Entry 8JZE (electron microscopy, 2.99 A resolution); this record covers chains m and b of the 27 polymer chains in the assembly.

# Chain m
Protein: Photosystem I PsaM
UniProtKB: A0A812M556 (A0A812M556_9DINO); numbering as in UniProt (aligned over 65-143)
Amino-acid sequence (79 residues; row label = number of the first residue in the row):
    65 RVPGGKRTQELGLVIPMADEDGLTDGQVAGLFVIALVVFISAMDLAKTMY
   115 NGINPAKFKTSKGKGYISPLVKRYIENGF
Small-molecule neighbours:
  - beta-carotene (BCR): Ala-93, Phe-96, Val-97, Ala-99, Leu-100, Val-102, Phe-103, Ala-106, Leu-109, Ala-110, Met-113
  - chlorophyll a (CLA), molecule 1: Val-92, Leu-95, Phe-96, Ala-99
  - chlorophyll a (CLA), molecule 2: Phe-103, Ala-110, Lys-111, Tyr-114
  - chlorophyll a (CLA), molecule 3: Phe-103, Ala-106, Met-107, Ala-110, Met-113, Tyr-114
  - chlorophyll a (CLA), molecule 4: Ser-132, Leu-134, Val-135

# Chain b
Protein: Photosystem I PsaB
Amino-acid sequence (663 residues; numbered 35 to 697; the number before each row is that of its first residue):
    35 GRCASSRYLQVLGSIHDIECGFGIDNTLSLNLQIFTAHWGHLTIILIWVS
    85 SNLYHIASNANYSLWVKNPIPSMPIAHNIWDPHFTNSTSTPYSHTIITTI
   135 LIAYSGIYNQLYTSGFNTINQIYKTTFTFSCLAVISILLAKIHINTHSEL
   185 LHKLASHTSQIPSFFQLLYFLDVAISSVNIRFNFHTGILVGLFSIGYTGH
   235 LLDITIPASRAPLIHTSPSYLTFFGGLKSNTSSLYLTDIAHHHLAIGIIS
   285 ILTGHLYSSFRAALGTYIRDILYTSHLTHSIKSLHLALSLILASCTPLTS
   335 TTAQHIYSLTPYFYLSYDHIYSTALYVHHSYITSFLAIASHAHTAITLVR
   385 DWVAPLEQESSSKQIRIHTHKAAIISHLSWVSLWLGFHTLAVYSHNDTCI
   435 AFNSPSKQILIEASNGQLIQQASGKALYGTINSINNYNKSFDSFIHPISP
   485 GDLYVHHAIALGLHITVLILLKGGLEARGSKLMPDKMEHSFGFSCDGPGR
   535 GGTCDISAWDSFYLATFWMLNSNAWISFYFHYKHLTPRQFSESSTYLESW
   585 FRDYLWFNSTPLIHGYSTLGANDLSVQSWSFLLTHLAWASGFMFLISWRG
   635 YWQELIDIILYIHLKTPILINLWNGDIYTPLALSIVQARFIGLVHFSTGL
   685 ILTYPPFIIGATS
Metal / ion sites: 4Fe-4S cluster Fe: Cys-529, Cys-538 (shared with 2 residues of chain a)
Small-molecule neighbours:
  - beta-carotene (BCR), molecule 1: Gly-74, His-75, Thr-77, Ile-78, Ile-171
  - beta-carotene (BCR), molecule 2: Ile-229, Ile-282, Ile-285, Leu-286, His-289, Leu-298
  - beta-carotene (BCR), molecule 3: Val-610, Trp-613, Ser-614, Leu-617, Trp-636, Leu-639, Ile-640, Ile-643
  - beta-carotene (BCR), molecule 4: Thr-650, Ile-652, Leu-653
  - chlorophyll a (CLA), molecule 1: Ser-39, Tyr-42, Leu-43, Ile-640, Ile-643, Leu-644, His-647, Leu-653, Trp-657, Tyr-662, Pro-664, Leu-665, Leu-667
  - chlorophyll a (CLA), molecule 2: Leu-43, Leu-617, Leu-620, Ala-621, Ser-624, Met-627, Phe-628, Leu-667, Phe-674, Ile-675, Val-678, His-679, Thr-682
  - chlorophyll a (CLA), molecule 3: Leu-46, Gly-47, Ser-48, Ile-49, His-50, Asp-51, His-319, Leu-322, Leu-326, Phe-369, Ile-372, Ala-373, Ala-376, His-377, Ile-380, Arg-384, Phe-525, Trp-543, Phe-546, Phe-674, Val-678, Thr-682, Leu-686
  - chlorophyll a (CLA), molecule 4: Ile-49, His-50, Ile-52, Gln-67, Ala-71, His-75, Ile-78
  - chlorophyll a (CLA), molecule 5: His-50, Ile-52, Ile-68, Ala-71, His-72, His-75, Leu-76, Ile-79, Leu-318, His-319, Ala-321, Leu-322, Ile-325, Leu-326, Cys-329
  - chlorophyll a (CLA), molecule 6: His-50, His-75, Ile-78, Ile-79, Trp-82, Ile-366, Phe-369, Leu-370
  - chlorophyll a (CLA), molecule 7: Phe-69, Trp-73, Leu-173, Ile-176, His-177, Thr-180, His-181, Ala-208, Ile-209
  - chlorophyll a (CLA), molecule 8: Phe-69, His-72, Trp-73, Leu-76, Ala-208, Ile-209, Ser-211, Ile-214, Arg-215, Phe-218, His-219, Ile-222, Leu-223, Val-224, Phe-227, Leu-332
  - chlorophyll a (CLA), molecule 9: Ile-78, Ile-81, Trp-82, Ser-84, Ser-85, Tyr-88, His-89, Asn-93, His-111, Asn-112, Trp-114
  - chlorophyll a (CLA), molecule 10: Trp-82, Asn-86, His-89, Ile-90, Ala-110, His-111, Leu-135, Ile-136, Ala-137, Tyr-138, Ser-139, Ile-141, Val-610, Gln-611, Leu-686
  - chlorophyll a (CLA), molecule 11: Trp-82, Asn-86, Tyr-138, Ser-139, Ile-141, Ala-358, Leu-359, Val-361, His-362, Tyr-365, Ile-366, Phe-369, Ile-685, Leu-686, Tyr-688, Pro-689, Ile-692
  - chlorophyll a (CLA), molecule 12: Trp-82, Asn-86, Ser-139, Gly-140, Ile-141, Gln-144, Leu-332, Thr-333, Thr-336, Ile-340, Tyr-346, Leu-359, His-362, His-363, Ile-366, Leu-370
  - chlorophyll a (CLA), molecule 13: His-111, Asn-112, Ile-113, Trp-114, Asp-115, Pro-116, His-117, Phe-118, Leu-135, Ser-609, Val-610, Trp-613
  - chlorophyll a (CLA), molecule 14: Gln-144, Thr-147, Ser-148, Leu-223, Val-224, Phe-227, Ser-228, Tyr-231, Leu-268, Ile-273, His-276, His-277, Ile-280, Leu-332, Thr-335, Thr-336, His-339, Ile-340, Pro-345, Tyr-346
  - chlorophyll a (CLA), molecule 15: Ser-148, Gly-149, Phe-150, Gln-155, Thr-159, Thr-162, Phe-227, Gly-230, Tyr-231, Gly-233, His-234, Asp-237, Ile-238
  - chlorophyll a (CLA), molecule 16: Ile-169, Leu-172, Ile-176
  - chlorophyll a (CLA), molecule 17: Asn-217, Phe-218, Ile-222, Leu-226, Ile-285, Gly-288, His-289, Tyr-291, Ser-293, Phe-294, Leu-298
  - chlorophyll a (CLA), molecule 18: Ile-229, Gly-230, Thr-232, Gly-233, Leu-236, Asp-237, His-249, Thr-250, Leu-255, Leu-278
  - chlorophyll a (CLA), molecule 19: Pro-252, Leu-255, Thr-256, Phe-257, His-275, Leu-278, Ala-279, Ile-282, Ile-283
  - chlorophyll a (CLA), molecule 20: Thr-256, Phe-257, Gly-259, Gly-260, Leu-268, Asp-272, Ile-273, His-275, His-276, Ala-279, Ile-280, Ile-283, His-339, Leu-343, Leu-461, Phe-475, Phe-478
  - chlorophyll a (CLA), molecule 21: Leu-286, Thr-287, His-289, Leu-290, Ala-297, Leu-298, Gly-299, Thr-300
  - chlorophyll a (CLA), molecule 22: Leu-290, Thr-300, Asp-304, Ile-305, Thr-308
  - chlorophyll a (CLA), molecule 23: Tyr-365, Thr-423, Leu-424, Tyr-427, Val-489, Ala-492, Leu-495, Asn-555, Ala-558, Trp-559, Phe-562, Leu-581, Trp-584, Phe-585, Leu-589, Ser-593, Ile-597, Phe-615, His-619, Trp-622, Phe-680, Leu-684, Thr-687, Tyr-688, Phe-691
  - chlorophyll a (CLA), molecule 24: Lys-397, Arg-400, Ile-401, Thr-403, His-404, Ile-408, His-411, Leu-505
  - chlorophyll a (CLA), molecule 25: Ala-407, His-411, Trp-414
  - chlorophyll a (CLA), molecule 26: Ile-408, His-411, Leu-412, Trp-414, Val-415, Ala-494, Leu-497, His-498, Val-501, Leu-505
  - chlorophyll a (CLA), molecule 27: Ser-410, His-411, Ser-413, Trp-414, Leu-417, Phe-421
  - chlorophyll a (CLA), molecule 28: Ser-413, Ser-416, Leu-417, Gly-420, Phe-421, Leu-424, Leu-495, Ile-499, Leu-502, Ile-503, Leu-548, Phe-551, Trp-552
  - chlorophyll a (CLA), molecule 29: Trp-414, Leu-417, Trp-418, Phe-421, His-422
  - chlorophyll a (CLA), molecule 30: Trp-414, Val-415, Trp-418, Leu-419, Ile-445, Glu-446, Ala-447, Ser-448, Asn-449, Gly-450, Ile-482, Leu-487, His-490, His-491, Ala-494, His-498
  - chlorophyll a (CLA), molecule 31: Leu-424, Ser-428, Asp-431, Leu-495, Phe-551, Trp-552, Asn-555, Trp-559, Leu-581, Phe-585, Leu-589, Trp-622, Phe-680, Leu-684
  - chlorophyll a (CLA), molecule 32: Ala-425, Val-426, Ser-428, His-429, Thr-432, Cys-433, Phe-436, Lys-441, Ile-443
  - chlorophyll a (CLA), molecule 33: Ser-448, Asn-449, Leu-452
  - chlorophyll a (CLA), molecule 34: Phe-585, Leu-589, Trp-590
  - chlorophyll a (CLA), molecule 35: Trp-613, Leu-616, Leu-617, His-619, Leu-620, Trp-622, Ala-623, Phe-626
  - chlorophyll a (CLA), molecule 36: Leu-620, Ala-623, Ser-624, Phe-626, Met-627, Ile-630, Ser-631, Tyr-635, Trp-636, Leu-639
  - chlorophyll a (CLA), molecule 37: Ile-643, Ile-646, His-647, Thr-650, Leu-653
  - chlorophyll a (CLA), molecule 38: Tyr-645, Ile-646, Lys-649, Thr-650, Pro-651
  - chlorophyll a (CLA), molecule 39: Thr-650, Pro-651, Ile-652, Leu-653
  - Diadinoxanthin (DD6; (3S,3'R,5R,6S,7cis)-7',8'-didehydro-5,6-dihydro-5,6-epoxy-beta,beta-carotene-3,3'-diol): Leu-76, Ile-79, Trp-82, Val-83, Phe-218, Ile-222, Leu-223, Leu-226, Phe-227
  - phylloquinone (PQN): Tyr-42, Met-627, Phe-628, Ser-631, Trp-632, Arg-633, Trp-636, Ile-640, Leu-665, Ala-666, Leu-667, Ala-672
  - 4Fe-4S cluster (SF4): Ser-528, Cys-529, Gly-531, Pro-532, Thr-537, Cys-538, Trp-632, Ile-669, Arg-673

# How chain m and chain b interact
Pairs across the interface (107):
  Arg-65(m) / Pro-125(b)
  Arg-65(m) / Tyr-126(b)  hydrogen bond (side chain-backbone)
  Arg-65(m) / Ser-127(b)  hydrogen bond (backbone-backbone)
  Arg-65(m) / His-128(b)
  Arg-65(m) / Ile-134(b)  hydrogen bond (side chain-backbone)
  Arg-65(m) / Ile-136(b)
  Arg-65(m) / Asp-607(b)  salt bridge
  Val-66(m) / Pro-125(b)  hydrogen bond (backbone-backbone)
  Val-66(m) / Ala-605(b)
  Val-66(m) / Asn-606(b)
  Val-66(m) / Asp-607(b)  hydrogen bond (backbone-backbone)
  Pro-67(m) / Asp-607(b)
  Gly-68(m) / Asn-606(b)
  Gly-68(m) / Asp-607(b)  hydrogen bond (backbone-side chain)
  Gly-68(m) / Leu-608(b)
  Gly-68(m) / Ser-697(b)
  Gly-69(m) / Leu-608(b)
  Gly-69(m) / Ser-697(b)
  Lys-70(m) / Asn-592(b)
  Lys-70(m) / Ser-697(b)
  Arg-71(m) / His-353(b)
  Arg-71(m) / Thr-696(b)
  Arg-71(m) / Ser-697(b)
  Thr-72(m) / Met-107(b)
  Thr-72(m) / Ser-697(b)  hydrogen bond (side chain-backbone)
  Leu-77(m) / Pro-105(b)
  Leu-77(m) / Met-107(b)  hydrophobic
  Val-78(m) / Pro-105(b)  hydrogen bond (backbone-backbone)
  Val-78(m) / Ser-106(b)
  Val-78(m) / Met-107(b)  hydrogen bond (backbone-backbone)
  Ile-79(m) / Met-107(b)
  Ile-79(m) / Pro-108(b)
  Ile-79(m) / Ile-109(b)  hydrophobic
  Ile-79(m) / His-128(b)
  Ile-79(m) / Ile-134(b)  hydrophobic
  Ile-79(m) / Ile-136(b)  hydrophobic
  Pro-80(m) / Asn-95(b)  hydrogen bond (backbone-side chain)
  Pro-80(m) / Leu-98(b)  hydrophobic
  Pro-80(m) / Ser-106(b)
  Pro-80(m) / Met-107(b)
  Pro-80(m) / Ile-109(b)
  Met-81(m) / Leu-98(b)
  Met-81(m) / His-128(b)
  Met-81(m) / Ile-131(b)  hydrophobic
  Met-81(m) / Ile-134(b)  hydrophobic
  Ala-82(m) / Leu-98(b)  hydrophobic
  Glu-84(m) / Ser-97(b)
  Asp-85(m) / Ser-92(b)
  Leu-87(m) / Tyr-88(b)  hydrophobic
  Leu-87(m) / Tyr-157(b)  hydrophobic
  Gln-91(m) / Tyr-157(b)  hydrogen bond (backbone-side chain)
  Val-92(m) / Tyr-88(b)
  Gly-94(m) / Phe-161(b)
  Leu-95(m) / Tyr-88(b)  hydrophobic
  Leu-95(m) / Tyr-157(b)  hydrophobic
  Leu-95(m) / Thr-160(b)
  Leu-95(m) / Phe-161(b)  hydrophobic
  Ile-98(m) / Phe-161(b)
  Ile-98(m) / Ser-164(b)
  Ile-98(m) / Cys-165(b)
  Val-102(m) / Ser-164(b)
  Val-102(m) / Val-168(b)  hydrophobic
  Val-102(m) / Ile-171(b)
  Ser-105(m) / Ile-171(b)
  Ala-106(m) / Ile-171(b)
  Asp-108(m) / Lys-175(b)  salt bridge
  Leu-109(m) / Thr-70(b)
  Leu-109(m) / Ala-174(b)  hydrophobic
  Leu-109(m) / Lys-175(b)
  Thr-112(m) / Lys-175(b)  hydrogen bond
  Thr-112(m) / Ile-178(b)
  Met-113(m) / Gln-67(b)  hydrogen bond (backbone-side chain)
  Met-113(m) / Thr-70(b)
  Met-113(m) / Ala-71(b)
  Gly-116(m) / Gln-67(b)
  Ile-117(m) / Ser-63(b)
  Ile-117(m) / Leu-66(b)  hydrophobic
  Ile-117(m) / Leu-185(b)  hydrophobic
  Pro-119(m) / Leu-185(b)  hydrophobic
  Lys-121(m) / His-186(b)
  Phe-122(m) / His-186(b)
  Phe-122(m) / Ala-189(b)  hydrophobic
  Ser-125(m) / His-186(b)  hydrogen bond (backbone-side chain)
  Lys-126(m) / His-186(b)  hydrogen bond (backbone-side chain)
  Gly-127(m) / His-186(b)
  Lys-128(m) / His-186(b)
  Lys-128(m) / Lys-187(b)
  Lys-128(m) / Ser-190(b)
  Gly-129(m) / Glu-183(b)
  Gly-129(m) / His-186(b)  hydrogen bond (backbone-side chain)
  Gly-129(m) / Lys-187(b)
  Tyr-130(m) / Glu-183(b)  hydrogen bond (backbone-backbone)
  Tyr-130(m) / Leu-184(b)
  Tyr-130(m) / Lys-187(b)
  Ile-131(m) / Lys-187(b)
  Tyr-138(m) / Val-207(b)
  Ile-139(m) / Phe-204(b)  hydrophobic
  Ile-139(m) / Val-207(b)  hydrophobic
  Asn-141(m) / Phe-294(b)  hydrogen bond (side chain-backbone)
  Gly-142(m) / Val-207(b)
  Phe-143(m) / Tyr-203(b)
  Phe-143(m) / Phe-204(b)  hydrophobic
  Phe-143(m) / Val-207(b)  hydrophobic
  Phe-143(m) / Ser-210(b)
  Phe-143(m) / Ser-211(b)
  Phe-143(m) / Val-212(b)
  Phe-143(m) / Lys-316(b)
Also at the interface, not in a pair above, chain m (48 interface residues in all): Gly-86, Val-101
Also at the interface, not in a pair above, chain b (71 interface residues in all): Leu-62, Gly-74, Thr-77, Ile-81, Ala-91, Ile-104, Ile-153, Asn-154, Ala-167, Leu-201, Asp-206, Asn-213, Ala-296, Phe-591, Pro-595, Gly-694

# In short
Chain m and chain b form an interface of 48 and 71 residues respectively, with 18 hydrogen bonds and 2 salt
bridges. Among the polar pairs are Arg-65(m)/Asp-607(b), Asp-108(m)/Lys-175(b) and Arg-65(m)/Tyr-126(b).
Here chain m is Photosystem I PsaM and chain b is Photosystem I PsaB. Entry 8JZE (PSI-AcpPCI supercomplex from
Symbiodinium) was determined by electron microscopy (same publication as 8JW0 and 8JZF).
